4DW2 - chains U and H of the 3 polymer chains in the assembly; structure by X-ray diffraction, 2.97 A resolution.

== Chain U ==
Molecule: Urokinase-type plasminogen activator
Organism: Homo sapiens
Notes: EC 3.4.21.73; fragment: catalytic domain
UniProtKB: P00749 (UROK_HUMAN); the construct lacks a stretch of the UniProt sequence and is renumbered around it, so the offset changes along the chain: 16-37 = UniProt 179-200; 38-60 = UniProt 205-227; 63-97 = UniProt 234-268; 98-110 = UniProt 271-283; 3 more segments
Chain sequence (246 residues; row label = number of the first residue in the row; a row labelled like 37A-37D holds insertion residues (37A, then the next letters in order)):
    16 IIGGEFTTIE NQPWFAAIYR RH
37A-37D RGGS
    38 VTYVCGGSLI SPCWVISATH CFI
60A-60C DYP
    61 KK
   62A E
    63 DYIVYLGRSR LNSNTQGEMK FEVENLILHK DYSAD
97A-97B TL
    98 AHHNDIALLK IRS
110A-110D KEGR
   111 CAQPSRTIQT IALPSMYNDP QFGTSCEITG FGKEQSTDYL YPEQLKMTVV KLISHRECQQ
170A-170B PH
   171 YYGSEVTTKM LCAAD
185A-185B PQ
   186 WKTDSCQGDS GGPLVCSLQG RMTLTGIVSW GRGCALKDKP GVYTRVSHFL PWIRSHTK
Disordered / not traced: 16-20, 37, 37A-37D, 169-170, 170A-170B, 187-191, 218-223
Disulfide bonds: Cys-42/Cys-58, Cys-50/Cys-111, Cys-136/Cys-201, Cys-168/Cys-182
Construct notes: engineered mutation Ala-122 (Cys299 in P00749), Gln-145 (Asn322 in P00749)
Swiss-Prot annotation at these positions:
  - active site (Charge relay system): His-57, Asp-102, Ser-195
  - modified residue: Ser-146 (Phosphoserine)

== Chain H ==
Molecule: Fab fragment of pro-uPA antibody mAb-112
Organism: Mus musculus
Notes: antibody fragment or engineered binder
Chain sequence (212 residues; each row starts with the number of its first residue; a row labelled like 82A-82C holds insertion residues (82A, then the next letters in order)):
     1 QVKLQESGGD LVKPGGSLKL SCSASGFTFS RYAMSWVRQT PEKRLEWVAS ITNGGSTYYS
    61 DSVKGRFIIS RDNARNILSL QM
82A-82C SSL
    83 RSEDTAMYYC ERGELTYA
  100A M
   101 DYWGQGTTVT VSSAKTTPPS VYPLAPGSMV TLGCLVKGYF PEPVTVTWNS GSLSSGVHTF
   161 PAVLQSDLYT LSSSVTVPSS TWPSETVTCN VAHPASSTKV DKKIVVKG
Disordered / not traced: 127-128
Disulfide bonds: Cys-22/Cys-92, Cys-134/Cys-189

== Chain U / chain H interface ==
Pairs across the interface (16):
  Glu-144(U) / Tyr-99(H)  hydrogen bond
  Gln-145(U) / Asn-53(H)
  Ser-146(U) / Arg-31(H)
  Ser-146(U) / Tyr-32(H)
  Ser-146(U) / Ala-33(H)  hydrogen bond (backbone-backbone)
  Ser-146(U) / Thr-52(H)
  Ser-146(U) / Asn-53(H)  hydrogen bond
  Thr-147(U) / Arg-31(H)  hydrogen bond (side chain-backbone)
  Thr-147(U) / Tyr-32(H)
  Asp-148(U) / Tyr-99(H)
  Leu-150(U) / Tyr-99(H)
  Lys-156(U) / Tyr-99(H)
  Gln-185B(U) / Tyr-58(H)  hydrogen bond
  Gln-185B(U) / Thr-98(H)
  Trp-186(U) / Thr-98(H)
  Trp-186(U) / Tyr-99(H)
Interface residues without a listed pair, chain U (10 interface residues in all): Tyr-149
Interface residues without a listed pair, chain H (10 interface residues in all): Glu-96, Asp-101

== In short ==
Chain U and chain H each contribute 10 residues to their interface, with 5 hydrogen bonds. Among the polar
pairs are Glu-144(U)/Tyr-99(H), Ser-146(U)/Asn-53(H) and Thr-147(U)/Arg-31(H). From UniProt: 3 active-site
residues on chain U.
Chain U is Urokinase-type plasminogen activator (Homo sapiens) and chain H is Fab fragment of pro-uPA antibody
mAb-112 (Mus musculus); the structure, The crystal structure of uPA in complex with the Fab fragment of
mAb-112, was determined by X-ray diffraction (same publication as 4DVA and 4DVB).
